4KTK - chain A; structure by X-ray diffraction, 1.40 A resolution.

# Chain A
Name: Cytochrome P450 121
Organism: Mycobacterium tuberculosis
Notes: EC 1.14.-.-
Reference sequence: I6YD01 (I6YD01_MYCTU); numbering as in UniProt (aligned over 2-396)
Chain sequence (395 residues; numbered 2 to 396; the number before each row is that of its first residue):
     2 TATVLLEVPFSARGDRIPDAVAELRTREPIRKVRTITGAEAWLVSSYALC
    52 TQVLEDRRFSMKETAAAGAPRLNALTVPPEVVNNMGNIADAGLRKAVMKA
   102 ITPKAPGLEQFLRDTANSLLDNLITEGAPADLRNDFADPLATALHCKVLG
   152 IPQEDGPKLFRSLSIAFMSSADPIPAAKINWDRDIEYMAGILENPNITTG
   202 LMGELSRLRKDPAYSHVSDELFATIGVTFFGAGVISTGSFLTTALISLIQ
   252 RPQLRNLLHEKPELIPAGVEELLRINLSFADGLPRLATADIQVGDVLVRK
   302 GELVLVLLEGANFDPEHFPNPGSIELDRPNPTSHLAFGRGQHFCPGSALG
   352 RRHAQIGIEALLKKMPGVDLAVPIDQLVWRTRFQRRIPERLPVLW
Metal / ion sites: heme Fe near Cys345 (its only coordinating residue here)
Small-molecule neighbours:
  - heme (HEM): Met62, Met86, His146, Phe230, Ala233, Gly234, Ser237, Thr238, Phe241, Leu274, Phe280, Leu284, Arg286, Leu309, Ala337, Phe338, Gly339, Gln342, His343, Cys345, Pro346, Gly347, Leu350, Gly351
  - KTK (4-[3-amino-4-(4-hydroxyphenyl)-1H-pyrazol-5-yl]benzene-1,3-diol), molecule 1: Glu64, Ala67, Ala68, Gly69, Ala70, Pro71, Leu287, Ala288, Thr289, Lys301, Gly302
  - KTK, molecule 2: Thr77, Val78, Val82, Asn85, Leu164, Ala167, Phe168, Trp182, Asp185, Val228, Thr229, Gly232, Ala233, Gln385
From the paper describing this entry:
  - binding site for KTK: Thr77, Gln385

# In short
Bound to chain A: heme and compound KTK. From the paper: a binding site for KTK at Thr77 and Gln385.
Chain A is Cytochrome P450 121 (Mycobacterium tuberculosis); the structure, Crystal structure of Mycobacterium
tuberculosis CYP121 in complex with 4-(3-amino-4-(4-hydroxyphenyl)-1H-pyrazol-5-yl)benzene-1,3-diol, was
determined by X-ray diffraction, deposited together with 4KTF, 4KTJ and 4KTL.
